PDB entry 3TEH | X-ray diffraction, 2.85 A resolution | chains A and B

Chain A:
Molecule: Phenylalanyl-tRNA synthetase alpha chain
Organism: Thermus thermophilus
Notes: EC 6.1.1.20
Reference sequence: P27001 (SYFA_THETH); residues 1-350 here = UniProt positions 1-350
Chain sequence (350 residues; each row starts with the number of its first residue):
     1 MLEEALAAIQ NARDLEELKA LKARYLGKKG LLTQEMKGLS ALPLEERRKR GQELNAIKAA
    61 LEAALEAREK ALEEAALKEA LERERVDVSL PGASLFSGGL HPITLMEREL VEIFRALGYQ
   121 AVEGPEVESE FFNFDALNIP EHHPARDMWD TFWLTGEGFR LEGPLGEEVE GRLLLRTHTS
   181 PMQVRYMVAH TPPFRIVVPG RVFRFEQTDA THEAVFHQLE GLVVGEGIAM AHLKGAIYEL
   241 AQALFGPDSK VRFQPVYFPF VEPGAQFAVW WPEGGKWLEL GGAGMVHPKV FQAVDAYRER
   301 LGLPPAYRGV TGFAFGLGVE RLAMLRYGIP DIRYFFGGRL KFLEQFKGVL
Not modelled in the structure: 1-84
Small-molecule neighbours: 3,4-dihydroxyphenylalanine (DAH): Trp149, Thr177, His178, Ser180, Gln183, Arg204, Gln218, Glu220, Gly221, Phe258, Phe260, Val261, Gly282, Ala283, Gly284, Ala314, Phe315, Gly316

Chain B:
Molecule: Phenylalanyl-tRNA synthetase beta chain
Organism: Thermus thermophilus
Notes: EC 6.1.1.20
Reference sequence: P27002 (SYFB_THETH); numbering as in UniProt (aligned over 1-785)
Chain sequence (785 residues; each row starts with the number of its first residue):
     1 MRVPFSWLKA YVPELESPEV LEERLAGLGF ETDRIERVFP IPRGVVFARV LEAHPIPGTR
    61 LKRLVLDAGR TVEVVSGAEN ARKGIGVALA LPGTELPGLG QKVGERVIQG VRSFGMALSP
   121 RELGVGEYGG GLLEFPEDAL PPGTPLSEAW PEEVVLDLEV TPNRPDALGL LGLARDLHAL
   181 GYALVEPEAA LKAEALPLPF ALKVEDPEGA PHFTLGYAFG LRVAPSPLWM QRALFAAGMR
   241 PINNVVDVTN YVMLERAQPM HAFDLRFVGE GIAVRRAREG ERLKTLDGVE RTLHPEDLVI
   301 AGWRGEESFP LGLAGVMGGA ESEVREDTEA IALEVACFDP VSIRKTARRH GLRTEASHRF
   361 ERGVDPLGQV PAQRRALSLL QALAGARVAE ALLEAGSPKP PEAIPFRPEY ANRLLGTSYP
   421 EAEQIAILKR LGCRVEGEGP TYRVTPPSHR LDLRLEEDLV EEVARIQGYE TIPLALPAFF
   481 PAPDNRGVEA PYRKEQRLRE VLSGLGFQEV YTYSFMDPED ARRFRLDPPR LLLLNPLAPE
   541 KAALRTHLFP GLVRVLKENL DLDRPERALL FEVGRVFRER EETHLAGLLF GEGVGLPWAK
   601 ERLSGYFLLK GYLEALFARL GLAFRVEAQA FPFLHPGVSG RVLVEGEEVG FLGALHPEIA
   661 QELELPPVHL FELRLPLPDK PLAFQDPSRH PAAFRDLAVV VPAPTPYGEV EALVREAAGP
   721 YLESLALFDL YQGPPLPEGH KSLAFHLRFR HPKRTLRDEE VEEAVSRVAE ALRARGFGLR
   781 GLDTP
UniProt features mapped onto this chain:
  - binding site (Mg(2+)): Asp452, Asp458, Glu461, Glu462
Small-molecule neighbours: 3,4-dihydroxyphenylalanine (DAH): Pro259, Met260, His261, Leu286, Ala314, Gly315, Val316, Met317, Gly318, Glu334, Phe338, Ala356, Phe360

Chain A / chain B interface:
Contacting residue pairs - 176 pairs, chain A then chain B:
  Pro91(A) with Trp598(B), hydrogen bond (backbone-side chain)
  Ala93(A) with Gly595(B); Leu596(B)
  Ser94(A) with Arg567(B), hydrogen bond (backbone-side chain); Val594(B); Gly595(B), hydrogen bond (backbone-backbone); Pro597(B)
  Leu95(A) with Arg567(B), hydrogen bond (backbone-side chain)
  Phe96(A) with Gly506(B); Arg567(B); Ala568(B); Leu569(B), hydrophobic; Val594(B), hydrophobic; Tyr612(B), hydrogen bond (backbone-side chain)
  Ser97(A) with Gly506(B)
  Gly98(A) with Ser503(B), hydrogen bond (backbone-backbone); Gly506(B), hydrogen bond (backbone-backbone); Phe507(B); Gln508(B)
  Gly99(A) with Ser503(B); Phe507(B), hydrogen bond (backbone-backbone); Gln508(B); Glu509(B), hydrogen bond (backbone-backbone)
  Leu100(A) with Ser503(B); Glu509(B)
  His101(A) with Glu509(B), hydrogen bond (backbone-side chain); Tyr511(B)
  Ile103(A) with Tyr511(B), hydrophobic
  Thr104(A) with Arg499(B); Glu509(B), hydrogen bond; Tyr511(B), hydrogen bond
  Glu107(A) with Tyr492(B), hydrogen bond
  Arg108(A) with Glu500(B), salt bridge
  Val111(A) with Tyr492(B)
  Arg115(A) with Glu489(B), salt bridge; Arg493(B)
  Gln120(A) with Asn485(B); Gly487(B); Val488(B); Glu489(B)
  Ala121(A) with Glu489(B); Tyr492(B)
  Val122(A) with Val488(B)
  Glu123(A) with Tyr492(B); Glu495(B); Arg575(B), salt bridge
  Gly124(A) with Arg575(B), hydrogen bond (backbone-side chain)
  Pro125(A) with Arg575(B); Glu581(B)
  Glu126(A) with Arg575(B); Phe577(B); Glu581(B), hydrogen bond (backbone-side chain)
  Val127(A) with Leu531(B), hydrophobic; Leu544(B), hydrophobic; Phe577(B), hydrophobic; Glu581(B), hydrogen bond (backbone-side chain)
  His142(A) with Arg344(B); Lys345(B), hydrogen bond
  His143(A) with Arg344(B)
  Asp147(A) with Arg344(B), salt bridge; Arg348(B), salt bridge
  Thr151(A) with Asn535(B), hydrogen bond (backbone-side chain)
  Phe152(A) with Phe515(B), hydrophobic; Leu533(B), hydrophobic; Asn535(B); Leu537(B), hydrophobic
  Trp153(A) with Leu532(B); Leu533(B); Leu534(B), hydrogen bond (backbone-backbone); Asn535(B), hydrogen bond (backbone-side chain)
  Leu154(A) with Leu532(B); Leu533(B), hydrophobic; Leu544(B), hydrophobic
  Thr155(A) with Arg530(B); Leu531(B); Leu532(B), hydrogen bond (backbone-backbone); Leu534(B)
  Gly156(A) with Arg530(B)
  Phe159(A) with Leu531(B), hydrophobic; Glu579(B); Arg580(B); Glu581(B)
  Arg160(A) with Glu579(B), hydrogen bond (backbone-backbone); Arg580(B)
  Glu162(A) with Arg580(B), salt bridge
  Tyr186(A) with Asn485(B), hydrogen bond; Val488(B)
  His190(A) with Asp484(B); Asn485(B); Val488(B)
  Thr191(A) with Ala482(B); Asp484(B), hydrogen bond (backbone-side chain); Asn485(B), hydrogen bond (backbone-side chain)
  Pro192(A) with Ala482(B)
  Pro193(A) with Phe479(B), hydrophobic; Pro481(B); Ala482(B), hydrogen bond (backbone-backbone); Asn485(B)
  Phe194(A) with Phe479(B); Asn485(B)
  Arg195(A) with Pro477(B); Phe479(B)
  Pro199(A) with Tyr492(B), hydrophobic
  Arg201(A) with Tyr511(B); Thr512(B), hydrogen bond (side chain-backbone); Ser514(B), hydrogen bond; Arg545(B)
  Phe203(A) with Ser514(B)
  Phe205(A) with Asn535(B); Pro536(B)
  Glu213(A) with Tyr513(B), hydrogen bond
  Val215(A) with Tyr513(B), hydrophobic; Phe515(B), hydrophobic
  His217(A) with Tyr511(B)
  Ala229(A) with Arg413(B); Leu414(B); Leu415(B); Gly416(B)
  Met230(A) with Leu414(B), hydrogen bond (backbone-backbone); Leu415(B), hydrogen bond (backbone-backbone); Tyr469(B), hydrophobic; Ile472(B), hydrophobic
  Ala231(A) with Leu415(B), hydrogen bond (backbone-backbone); Ile472(B); Pro473(B); Leu474(B); Ala475(B), hydrogen bond (backbone-backbone)
  His232(A) with Ala475(B); Leu476(B); Pro477(B)
  Lys234(A) with Tyr469(B), hydrogen bond (side chain-backbone); Glu470(B); Ile472(B), hydrogen bond (side chain-backbone); Leu474(B)
  Gly235(A) with Ala475(B)
  Tyr238(A) with Leu474(B), hydrophobic
  Phe253(A) with Tyr469(B)
  Gln254(A) with Ala26(B); Tyr469(B)
  Pro255(A) with Ala26(B); Gly27(B); Gly29(B); Arg465(B); Tyr469(B)
  Tyr257(A) with Asn163(B)
  Glu262(A) with Glu457(B); Asp458(B); Glu461(B)
  Pro263(A) with Leu414(B); Leu415(B), hydrophobic; Val460(B), hydrophobic; Glu461(B); Tyr469(B)
  Gly264(A) with Glu461(B); Tyr469(B), hydrogen bond (backbone-side chain)
  Ala265(A) with Tyr469(B), hydrophobic
  Gln266(A) with Glu31(B), hydrogen bond
  Glu279(A) with Glu31(B)
  Met285(A) with Leu414(B)
  His287(A) with Leu455(B)
  Pro288(A) with Glu457(B)
  Thr311(A) with Leu414(B)
  Phe336(A) with Tyr511(B), hydrophobic; Thr512(B); Tyr513(B), hydrophobic
  Gly338(A) with Val555(B); Asn559(B)
  Arg339(A) with Asn559(B); Leu562(B); Asp563(B), salt bridge
  Leu340(A) with Asn559(B), hydrogen bond (backbone-side chain)
  Lys341(A) with Asp563(B)
  Leu343(A) with Gln508(B); Glu509(B); Val510(B), hydrophobic
  Lys347(A) with Gln508(B)
Other interface residues (no listed pair), chain A (98 interface residues in all): Leu90, Gly92, Pro144, Met148, Glu157, Gly158, Leu173, Leu175, Arg176, Ala189, Glu206, Thr208, Ala214, Val223, Ile228, Glu239, Val256, Phe335, Gly337, Glu344
Other interface residues (no listed pair), chain B (94 interface residues in all): Leu28, Thr161, Pro162, Val341, Glu361, Tyr410, Ala478, Phe480, Arg486, Gln496, Leu505, Glu558, Leu570, Phe571, Leu589, Leu608

Summary:
Chain A and chain B form an interface of 98 and 94 residues respectively, with 38 hydrogen bonds and 7 salt
bridges. Polar pairs include Arg108(A)-Glu500(B), Arg115(A)-Glu489(B) and Glu123(A)-Arg575(B). Ligands of
chain A: 3,4-dihydroxyphenylalanine. Bound to chain B: 3,4-dihydroxyphenylalanine.
Chain A is Phenylalanyl-tRNA synthetase alpha chain and chain B is Phenylalanyl-tRNA synthetase beta chain,
both from Thermus thermophilus; the structure, Crystal structure of Thermus thermophilus Phenylalanyl-tRNA
synthetase complexed with L-dopa, was determined by X-ray diffraction (same publication as 3TEG).
